5N96 - chains A and C; structure by X-ray diffraction, 2.72 A resolution.

[Chain A]
Protein: CG9323, isoform A
Organism: Drosophila melanogaster
Notes: EC 3.6.1.3
UniProtKB: Q8SWT2 (Q8SWT2_DROME); residues 1-942 here = UniProt positions 1-942
Chain sequence (944 residues; numbered 1 to 944; the number before each row is that of its first residue):
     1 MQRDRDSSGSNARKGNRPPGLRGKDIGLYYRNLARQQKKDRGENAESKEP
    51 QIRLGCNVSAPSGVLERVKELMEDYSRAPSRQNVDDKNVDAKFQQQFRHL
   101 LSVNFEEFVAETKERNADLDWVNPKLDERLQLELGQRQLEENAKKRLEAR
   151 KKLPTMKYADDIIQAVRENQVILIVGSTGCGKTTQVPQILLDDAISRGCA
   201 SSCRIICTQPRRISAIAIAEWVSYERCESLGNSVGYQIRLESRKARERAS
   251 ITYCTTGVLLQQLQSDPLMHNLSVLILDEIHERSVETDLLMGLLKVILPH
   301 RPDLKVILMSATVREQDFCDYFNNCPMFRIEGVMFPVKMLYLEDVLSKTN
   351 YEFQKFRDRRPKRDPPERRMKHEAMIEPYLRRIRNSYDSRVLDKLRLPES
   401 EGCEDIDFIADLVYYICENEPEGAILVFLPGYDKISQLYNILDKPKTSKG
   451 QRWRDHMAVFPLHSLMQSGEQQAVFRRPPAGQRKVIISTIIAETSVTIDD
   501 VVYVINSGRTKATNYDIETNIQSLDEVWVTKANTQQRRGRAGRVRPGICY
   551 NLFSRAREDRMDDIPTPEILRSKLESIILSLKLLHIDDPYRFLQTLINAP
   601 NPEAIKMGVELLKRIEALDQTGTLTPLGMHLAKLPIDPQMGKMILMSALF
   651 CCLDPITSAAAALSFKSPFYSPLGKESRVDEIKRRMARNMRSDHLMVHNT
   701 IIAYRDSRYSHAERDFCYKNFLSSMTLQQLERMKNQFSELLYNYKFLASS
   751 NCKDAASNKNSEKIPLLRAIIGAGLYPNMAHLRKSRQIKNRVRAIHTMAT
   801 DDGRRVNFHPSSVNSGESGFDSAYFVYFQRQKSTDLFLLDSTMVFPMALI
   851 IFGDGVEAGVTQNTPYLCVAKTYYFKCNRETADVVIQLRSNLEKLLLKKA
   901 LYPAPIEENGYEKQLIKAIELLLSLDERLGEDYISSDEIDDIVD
Disordered / not traced: 1-51, 80-89, 356-368, 787-792, 930-944
Sequence notes: expression tag (943-944)
Ion coordination: Mg2+ near Asp266 (its only coordinating residue here)

[Chain C]
Molecule: 10-nt DNA strand
Sequence (10 nucleotides; row label = number of the first residue in the row):
     2 AGGGTTTTTT

[Chain A / chain C interface]
Residue-residue contacts - 67 pairs, chain A then chain C:
  Pro210(A) with DT7(C), phosphate contact; DT8(C), sugar contact
  Arg211(A) with DT7(C), phosphate contact; DT8(C), phosphate contact
  Arg212(A) with DT8(C), hydrogen bond to the phosphate; DT9(C), salt bridge to the phosphate
  Gln237(A) with DT10(C), hydrogen bond to the phosphate; DT11(C), hydrogen bond to the phosphate
  Ile238(A) with DT9(C), phosphate contact
  Arg239(A) with DT9(C), hydrogen bond to the phosphate; DT10(C), salt bridge to the phosphate
  Lys244(A) with DT11(C), salt bridge to the phosphate
  Thr255(A) with DT8(C), phosphate contact; DT9(C), hydrogen bond to the phosphate
  Gly257(A) with DT9(C), sugar contact
  Val258(A) with DT9(C), sugar contact
  Gln261(A) with DT9(C), base contact; DT10(C), phosphate contact
  Gln262(A) with DT10(C), sugar contact
  Gln264(A) with DT10(C), base contact
  Ser265(A) with DT10(C), hydrogen bond to the base
  Gly431(A) with DG5(C), phosphate contact
  Tyr432(A) with DG4(C), base contact; DG5(C), hydrogen bond to the phosphate
  Asp433(A) with DG4(C), base contact
  His463(A) with DG5(C), salt bridge to the phosphate; DT6(C), salt bridge to the phosphate
  Ser464(A) with DT6(C), hydrogen bond to the phosphate
  Leu465(A) with DG4(C), sugar contact
  Thr489(A) with DG5(C), hydrogen bond to the phosphate; DT6(C), hydrogen bond to the phosphate
  Ile490(A) with DG5(C), sugar contact; DT6(C), sugar contact
  Ile491(A) with DT6(C), phosphate contact; DT7(C), phosphate contact
  Ser495(A) with DT6(C), phosphate contact; DT7(C), hydrogen bond to the phosphate
  Lys511(A) with DG4(C), salt bridge to the phosphate; DG5(C), salt bridge to the phosphate
  Thr513(A) with DG5(C), hydrogen bond to the base
  Leu524(A) with DG4(C), sugar contact; DG5(C), base contact
  Glu568(A) with DT7(C), base contact
  Arg571(A) with DG5(C), base contact
  Lys633(A) with DT10(C), base contact
  Pro635(A) with DT9(C), hydrogen bond to the base; DT10(C), phosphate contact
  Ile636(A) with DT9(C), base contact
  Asp637(A) with DT9(C), base contact
  Ser664(A) with DT8(C), base contact; DT9(C), hydrogen bond to the base
  Phe665(A) with DT8(C), base contact
  Ser671(A) with DG4(C), base contact
  Glu676(A) with DG3(C), base contact; DG4(C), base contact
  Asp680(A) with DA2(C), base contact; DG3(C), base contact
  Gln736(A) with DT10(C), hydrogen bond to the phosphate
  Arg793(A) with DA2(C), hydrogen bond to the base
  His809(A) with DG3(C), sugar contact; DG4(C), salt bridge to the phosphate
  Pro810(A) with DA2(C), base contact; DG3(C), sugar contact
  Ser811(A) with DG3(C), base contact
  Ser833(A) with DG4(C), hydrogen bond to the phosphate
  Thr834(A) with DG3(C), hydrogen bond to the phosphate
  Phe837(A) with DG3(C), sugar contact
Other interface residues (no listed pair), chain A (50 interface residues in all): Ile213, Leu240, Pro430, Ala512

[In short]
Chain A and chain C form an interface of 50 and 10 residues respectively, with 18 hydrogen bonds and 8 salt
bridges. Polar pairs include Ser265(A)-DT10(C), Thr513(A)-DG5(C) and Pro635(A)-DT9(C).
Here chain A is CG9323, isoform A (Drosophila melanogaster) and chain C is a 10-nt DNA strand. Entry 5N96
(Crystal Structure of Drosophila DHX36 helicase in complex with AGGGTTTTTT) was determined by X-ray
diffraction, deposited together with 5N8R, 5N90, 5N9A and 5N9D.
